9I1R - chains J and K of the 50 polymer chains in the assembly; structure by electron microscopy, 2.51 A resolution.

[Chain J]
Molecule: Allophycocyanin beta-18 subunit apoprotein
From: Chroococcidiopsis thermalis PCC 7203
Reference sequence: K9TY40 (K9TY40_CHRTP); residue numbers follow UniProt; this construct covers 1-169
Sequence (169 residues; row label = number of the first residue in the row):
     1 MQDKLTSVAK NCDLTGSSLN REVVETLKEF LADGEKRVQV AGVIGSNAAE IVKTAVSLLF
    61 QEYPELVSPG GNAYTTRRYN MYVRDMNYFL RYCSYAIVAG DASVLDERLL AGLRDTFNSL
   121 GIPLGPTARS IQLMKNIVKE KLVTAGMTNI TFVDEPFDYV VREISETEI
Modified positions: Asn72 (N-methyl asparagine; MEN)
Residues lining bound ligands:
  - phycocyanobilin (CYC), molecule 1: Val67, Thr75, Thr76, Tyr79
  - phycocyanobilin (CYC), molecule 2: Asn72, Arg77, Arg78, Met81, Tyr82, Arg84, Asp85, Met86, Tyr88, Phe89, Tyr92, Arg108, Leu109, Leu113, Thr116, Phe117, Leu120, Ile122, Pro123, Pro126, Thr127, Ser130
From the paper describing this entry:
  - binding site for phycocyanobilin: Thr76, Arg77, Arg84

[Chain K]
Molecule: Phycobiliprotein ApcE
From: Chroococcidiopsis thermalis PCC 7203
Reference sequence: K9TUP3 (K9TUP3_CHRTP); residues 1-780 here = UniProt positions 1-780
Sequence (780 residues; row label = number of the first residue in the row):
     1 MSVKASGGSP VTQPQRYHTV PVAVISHAVQ QDRCLKNTEL QELADFFSSG VKLLEIANTL
    61 TQHADEIVLA GANRIFVGGS PMAYLEKPKE KIGLPGSGYY VGEDFLTAAR RKAGAVMVKE
   121 ALKIQEVAYY SNPLSGWLQR FRDLFNNQDP LPGGFRFINV SRYGAVRMKR SMRDLAWFLR
   181 YITYAIVAGD GSILSANVRG LRGVIPEDVT EATIVALRAM RRQSLDYFLE DAEATQLVKG
   241 YFDLLIAEYL TDKPSNQVRI GVSNDQQGLQ LPQSYSMSAE VRPKFVFKQA ATLTQKQEAI
   301 AAIYRHVFER DVTDTYGFTQ KAELESQLIG GNISVKEFVR RLGKSRLYRR LFYEPFTISR
   361 AIELAARHFL GRGLSSREEF QTYFDVMTKG GLPALVDAFV DSAEYSDYFG EETVPYLRGL
   421 GQEAQECRNW GPQLDLFKYS APVRKVPQFI TLFGSYQKPL PEQHPYGCGN DPLEIQFGAI
   481 FPQETRNPHP QPAFFNKDTR RILIGSGAGS PDKLNGNALG KVPGSLGTRV LKLEPLHHAN
   541 GKSNGVTQAG HQSPSVNLLH HSSPAFIEGA YRQVFGRSLY EGQRQPLSST ESKLLGGEIS
   601 VREFVRQLAK SKVFRSLYWD SLYVTKAIEY IHRRLMGRPT YGRQEMNRYY DICATRGFYA
   661 LIDAIIDSPE YLECFGENTV PYERYVTARG YLMRSPRHEN QLRREQAAET VPDKYNPRKA
   721 NWAALTEFVE QPILNQITSD GRSNRATEMR HAEIVGDRSN SPEESLEESY EYSQANDSER
Not modelled in the structure: 1, 111-148, 538-549, 706-709, 725-780
Residues lining bound ligands:
  - phycocyanobilin (CYC), molecule 1: Pro14, Gln267, Leu269, Leu271, Tyr275, Leu420, Glu423, Ala424, Gln425, Glu426, Cys427, Trp430
  - phycocyanobilin (CYC), molecule 2: Ile75, Phe76, Ile158, Tyr163, Arg167, Arg170, Ser171, Arg173, Asp174, Leu175, Trp177, Phe178, Tyr181, Asn197, Val198, Leu201, Val204, Ile205, Pro206, Val209, Thr213
  - phycocyanobilin (CYC), molecule 3: Gly93, Leu94, Pro95
  - phycocyanobilin (CYC), molecule 4: Glu323, Ser326, Gln327, Ile329, Gly330
  - phycocyanobilin (CYC), molecule 5: Thr357, Ile358, Ser359, Arg377, Phe380, Gln381, Phe384, Ile450
  - phycocyanobilin (CYC), molecule 6: Tyr466, Tyr623, Val624, Thr625, Arg643, Asn647, Tyr650
  - phycocyanobilin (CYC), molecule 7: Ile475, Gln476, Phe477, Gly478, Arg577
  - phycocyanobilin (CYC), molecule 8: Ile502, Leu503, Ile504, Gly505, Leu519, Gly520, Lys521, Tyr691
  - phycocyanobilin (CYC), molecule 9: Ser553, Ser589, Ser592, Lys593, Leu595, Gly596, Glu598
From the paper describing this entry:
  - binding site for phycocyanobilin: Trp177

[How chain J and chain K interact]
Contacting residue pairs (63; chain J residue first):
  Tyr74(J) - Trp177(K)  hydrogen bond
  Tyr74(J) - Arg180(K)  hydrogen bond
  Tyr74(J) - Tyr181(K)
  Thr75(J) - Trp177(K)
  Thr75(J) - Tyr181(K)
  Thr75(J) - Asn197(K)  hydrogen bond
  Thr76(J) - Asn197(K)  hydrogen bond (side chain-backbone)
  Thr76(J) - Leu201(K)
  Arg77(J) - Gln15(K)  hydrogen bond (side chain-backbone)
  Arg77(J) - Arg16(K)
  Arg77(J) - Asn197(K)  hydrogen bond (backbone-side chain)
  Arg77(J) - Ser274(K)
  Arg77(J) - Tyr275(K)
  Arg77(J) - Ser278(K)  hydrogen bond
  Arg78(J) - Arg16(K)
  Tyr79(J) - Val204(K)  hydrophobic
  Asn80(J) - Pro272(K)
  Asn80(J) - Ser274(K)  hydrogen bond
  Met81(J) - Pro272(K)  hydrophobic
  Met81(J) - Tyr275(K)  hydrophobic
  Arg84(J) - Gln270(K)  hydrogen bond (side chain-backbone)
  Arg84(J) - Leu271(K)
  Arg84(J) - Pro272(K)
  Tyr88(J) - Leu269(K)
  Tyr88(J) - Gln270(K)  hydrogen bond (side chain-backbone)
  Tyr88(J) - Ala424(K)
  Arg91(J) - Gly268(K)  hydrogen bond (side chain-backbone)
  Tyr92(J) - Gln267(K)  hydrogen bond
  Asp106(J) - Ser2(K)  hydrogen bond
  Asp106(J) - Val3(K)
  Glu107(J) - Arg428(K)  hydrogen bond (backbone-side chain)
  Arg108(J) - Asn264(K)  hydrogen bond (side chain-backbone)
  Arg108(J) - Asp265(K)
  Arg108(J) - Gln266(K)
  Arg108(J) - Gln267(K)  hydrogen bond (backbone-side chain)
  Leu110(J) - Val3(K)
  Ala111(J) - Val3(K)  hydrophobic
  Ala111(J) - Cys427(K)
  Ala111(J) - Arg428(K)  hydrogen bond (backbone-backbone)
  Ala111(J) - Tyr456(K)  hydrophobic
  Gly112(J) - Cys427(K)
  Gly112(J) - Tyr456(K)  hydrogen bond (backbone-side chain)
  Leu113(J) - Cys427(K)
  Arg114(J) - Phe494(K)
  Asp115(J) - Ser6(K)  hydrogen bond
  Asp115(J) - Gly7(K)  hydrogen bond (side chain-backbone)
  Asp115(J) - Gly8(K)
  Asp115(J) - Ser9(K)  hydrogen bond (backbone-side chain)
  Asp115(J) - Trp430(K)
  Asp115(J) - Phe494(K)
  Thr116(J) - Cys427(K)  hydrogen bond
  Thr116(J) - Trp430(K)
  Asn118(J) - Ser9(K)
  Ser119(J) - Ser9(K)
  Ser119(J) - Pro10(K)  hydrogen bond (side chain-backbone)
  Ser119(J) - Thr12(K)  hydrogen bond (backbone-side chain)
  Ser119(J) - Trp430(K)  hydrogen bond
  Leu120(J) - Thr12(K)
  Leu120(J) - Pro14(K)  hydrophobic
  Tyr159(J) - Ser2(K)  hydrogen bond
  Glu163(J) - Ser2(K)  hydrogen bond
  Glu163(J) - Val3(K)
  Ile169(J) - Lys497(K)  hydrogen bond (backbone-side chain)
Other interface residues (no listed pair), chain J (31 interface residues in all): Val67, Pro69, Thr167
Other interface residues (no listed pair), chain K (44 interface residues in all): Arg170, Ala196, Arg199, Gly200, Asn256, Leu420, Asn496, Asp498

[Overview]
The interface between chain J and chain K involves 31 residues on one side and 44 on the other; the contacts
include 28 hydrogen bonds. Polar contacts include Tyr74(J)-Trp177(K), Tyr74(J)-Arg180(K) and
Thr75(J)-Asn197(K). The paper reports a binding site for phycocyanobilin at Thr76(J), Arg77(J) and Trp177(K)
among others.
Chain J is Allophycocyanin beta-18 subunit apoprotein and chain K is Phycobiliprotein ApcE, both from
Chroococcidiopsis thermalis PCC 7203; the structure, Structure of the bicylindrical allophycocyanin core
expressed during far-red light photoacclimation (FaRLiP), was determined by electron microscopy.
